PDB entry 1J8S | X-ray diffraction, 2.10 A resolution | chain A

Chain A:
Molecule: Pyelonephritic adhesin
Organism: Escherichia coli
Notes: fragment: papg receptor-binding domain
Reference sequence: Q47450 (Q47450_ECOLI); residues 1-196 here correspond to UniProt positions 21-216 (UniProt number = residue number + 20)
Sequence (196 residues; each row starts with the number of its first residue):
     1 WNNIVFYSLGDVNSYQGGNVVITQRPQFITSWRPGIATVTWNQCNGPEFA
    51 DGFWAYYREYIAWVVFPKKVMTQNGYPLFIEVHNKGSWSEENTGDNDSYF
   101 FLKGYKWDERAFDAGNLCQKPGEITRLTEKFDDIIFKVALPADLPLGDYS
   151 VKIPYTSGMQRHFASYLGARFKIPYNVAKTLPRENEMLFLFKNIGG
Modified / non-standard residues: Mse71 (selenomethionine; parent Met); Mse159 (selenomethionine; parent Met); Mse187 (selenomethionine; parent Met)
Cystine bridges: Cys44-Cys118
UniProt features mapped onto this chain:
  - binding site (D-galactose): Glu59, Gly104 to Trp107
What the authors report for this chain:
  - specificity-determining residues: Arg170 (proposed by the authors, not directly observed)

Overview:
From UniProt: 5 D-galactose-binding residues. From the paper: the specificity determinant Arg170.
Chain A is Pyelonephritic adhesin (Escherichia coli); the structure, Papg adhesin receptor binding
domain-unbound form, was determined by X-ray diffraction (same publication as 1J8R).
